7JG4 - chain A; structure by X-ray diffraction, 2.46 A resolution.

# Chain A
Protein: Trifunctional purine biosynthetic protein adenosine-3
Organism: Homo sapiens
Notes: EC 6.3.4.13, 6.3.3.1, 2.1.2.2
UniProtKB: P22102 (PUR2_HUMAN); residues 808-1010 here = UniProt positions 808-1010
Chain sequence (210 residues; row label = number of the first residue in the row):
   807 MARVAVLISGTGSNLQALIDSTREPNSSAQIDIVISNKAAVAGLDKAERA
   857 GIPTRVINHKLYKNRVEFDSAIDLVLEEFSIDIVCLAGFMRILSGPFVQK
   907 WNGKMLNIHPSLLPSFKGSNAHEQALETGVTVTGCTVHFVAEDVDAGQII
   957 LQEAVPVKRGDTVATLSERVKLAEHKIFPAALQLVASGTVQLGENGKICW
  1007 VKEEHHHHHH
Not modelled in the structure: 807, 1008-1016
Differences from the reference sequence: initiating methionine (807); expression tag (1011-1016)
UniProt features mapped onto this chain:
  - active site: His915 (Proton donor)
  - binding site (N(1)-(5-phospho-beta-D-ribosyl)glycinamide): Gly818 to Asn820, Lys977 to Glu980
  - binding site ((6R)-10-formyltetrahydrofolate): Arg871, Met896 to Leu899, Asn913, Ala947 to Asp951
  - site: Asp951 (Raises pKa of active site His)
Ion coordination: Na+ near Asp951 (its only coordinating residue here)
Ligand contacts:
  - glycinamide ribonucleotide (GAR): Gly816, Thr817, Gly818, Ser819, Asn820, Leu821, Ala893, Gly894, Met896, Ile914, His915, Pro916, Gly924, Ser925, Lys977, Glu980
  - V9V (N-(5-{3-[(1S,7R,8R,9S)-4-amino-2-oxo-7lambda~4~-thia-3,5-diazatetracyclo[4.3.0.0~1,7~.0~7,9~]nona-3,5-dien-8-yl]propyl}thiophene-2-carbonyl)-L-glutamic acid): Arg871, Leu892, Phe895, Met896, Arg897, Ile898, Leu899, Val904, Asn913, Gly924, Ser925, His944, Val946, Ala947, Glu948, Asp949, Val950, Asp951
From the paper describing this entry:
  - binding site for V9V: Leu899, Glu948, Asp951

# Overview
Ligands of chain A: glycinamide ribonucleotide and compound V9V. From UniProt: active-site residue His915, 7
N(1)-(5-phospho-beta-D-ribosyl)glycinamide-binding residues and 11 (6R)-10-formyltetrahydrofolate-binding
residues. The paper reports a binding site for V9V at Leu899, Glu948 and Asp951.
Chain A is Trifunctional purine biosynthetic protein adenosine-3 (Homo sapiens); the structure, Human GAR
transformylase in complex with GAR substrate and AGF131 inhibitor, was determined by X-ray diffraction
together with 7JG0 and 7JG3 from the same study.
